PDB entry 7D7K | X-ray diffraction, 1.90 A resolution | chain A

[Chain A]
Molecule: Non-structural protein 3
From: Severe acute respiratory syndrome coronavirus 2
Notes: EC 3.4.19.121, 3.4.22.-
Reference sequence: P0DTD1 (R1AB_SARS2); residues 4-315 here correspond to UniProt positions 1567-1878 (UniProt number = residue number + 1563)
Amino-acid sequence (312 residues; each row starts with the number of its first residue):
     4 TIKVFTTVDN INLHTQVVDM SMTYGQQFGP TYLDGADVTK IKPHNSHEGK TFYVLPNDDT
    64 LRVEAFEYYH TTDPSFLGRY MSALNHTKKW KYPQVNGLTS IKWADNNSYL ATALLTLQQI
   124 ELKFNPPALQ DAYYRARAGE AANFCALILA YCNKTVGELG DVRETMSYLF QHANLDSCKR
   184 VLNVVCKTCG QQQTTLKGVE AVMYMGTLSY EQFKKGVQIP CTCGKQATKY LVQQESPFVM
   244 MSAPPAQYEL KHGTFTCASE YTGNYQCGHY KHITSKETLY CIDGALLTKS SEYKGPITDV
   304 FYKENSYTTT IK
Construct notes: engineered mutation Ser111 (Cys1674 in P0DTD1)
Curated features (UniProtKB/Swiss-Prot):
  - zinc finger: Cys189 to Cys226 (C4-type)
  - active site (For PL-PRO activity): His272, Asp286
  - binding site (Zn(2+)): Cys189, Cys192, Cys224, Cys226
Cystine bridges: Cys270 forms a disulfide with the same residue of a neighbouring copy of this chain
Ion coordination: Zn2+: Cys189, Cys192, Cys224, Cys226
Small-molecule neighbours: caffeine (CFF): Trp106, Thr265, Cys270, Gly271, His272, Asp286
What the authors report for this chain:
  - catalytic residues: His272, Asp286

[In short]
Ligands of chain A: caffeine. Cys189, Cys192, Cys224 and Cys226 form the Zn2+ site. From UniProt: active-site
residues His272 and Asp286 and 4 Zn2+-binding residues. From the paper: catalytic residues His272 and Asp286.
Chain A is Non-structural protein 3 (Severe acute respiratory syndrome coronavirus 2); the structure, The
crystal structure of SARS-CoV-2 papain-like protease in apo form, was determined by X-ray diffraction (same
publication as 7D7L).
